5GWK - chains A and F of the 6 polymer chains in the assembly; structure by X-ray diffraction, 3.15 A resolution.

== Chain A ==
Name: DNA topoisomerase 2-alpha
Source organism: Homo sapiens
Notes: EC 5.99.1.3
UniProt: P11388 (TOP2A_HUMAN); residue numbers follow UniProt; this construct covers 429-1188
Sequence (806 residues; numbered 403 to 1208; the number before each row is that of its first residue):
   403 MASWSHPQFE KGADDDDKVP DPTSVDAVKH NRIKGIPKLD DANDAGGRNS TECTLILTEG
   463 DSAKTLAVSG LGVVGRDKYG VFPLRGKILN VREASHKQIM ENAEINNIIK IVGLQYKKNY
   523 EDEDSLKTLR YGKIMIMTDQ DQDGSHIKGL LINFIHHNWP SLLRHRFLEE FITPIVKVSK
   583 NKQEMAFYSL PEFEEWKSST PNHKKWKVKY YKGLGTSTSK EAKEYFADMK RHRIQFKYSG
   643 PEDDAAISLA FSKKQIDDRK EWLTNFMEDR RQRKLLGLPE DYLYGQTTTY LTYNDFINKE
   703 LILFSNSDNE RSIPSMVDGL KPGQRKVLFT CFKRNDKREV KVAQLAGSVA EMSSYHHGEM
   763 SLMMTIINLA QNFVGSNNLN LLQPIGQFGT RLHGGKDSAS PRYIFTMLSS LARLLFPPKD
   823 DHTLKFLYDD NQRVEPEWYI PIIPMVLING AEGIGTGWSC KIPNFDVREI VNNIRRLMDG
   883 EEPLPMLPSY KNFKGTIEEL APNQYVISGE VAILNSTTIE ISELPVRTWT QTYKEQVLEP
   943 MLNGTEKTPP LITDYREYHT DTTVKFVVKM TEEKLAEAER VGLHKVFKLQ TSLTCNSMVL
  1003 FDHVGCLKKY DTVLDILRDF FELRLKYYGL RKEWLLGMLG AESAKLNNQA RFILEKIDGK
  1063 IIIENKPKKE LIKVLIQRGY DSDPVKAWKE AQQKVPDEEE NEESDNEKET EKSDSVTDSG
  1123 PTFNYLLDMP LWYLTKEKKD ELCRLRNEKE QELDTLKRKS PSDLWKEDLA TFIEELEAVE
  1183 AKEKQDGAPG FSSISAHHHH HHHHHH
Unresolved in the structure: 403-435, 947-949, 1096-1120, 1188-1208
Sequence notes: expression tag (403-428, 1189-1208)
Ion coordination: Mg2+: Asp-541, Asp-543
Ligand contacts: Etoposide (EVP; (5S,5aR,8aR,9R)-9-(4-hydroxy-3,5-dimethoxyphenyl)-8-oxo-5,5a,6,8,8a,9-hexahydrofuro[3',4':6,7]naphtho[2,3-d][1,3]dioxol -5-yl 4,6-O-[(1R)-ethylidene]-beta-D-glucopyranoside): Glu-461, Gly-462, Asp-463, Arg-487, Gly-488, Glu-506, Met-762, Met-766
Swiss-Prot annotation at these positions:
  - region: Lys-990 to Ser-999 (Interaction with DNA)
  - motif: Ile-1018 to Lys-1028 (Nuclear export signal)
  - active site: Tyr-805 (O-(5'-phospho-DNA)-tyrosine intermediate)
  - binding site (Mg(2+)): Glu-461, Asp-541, Asp-543
  - site: Lys-489 (Interaction with DNA), Asn-492 (Interaction with DNA), Arg-661 (Interaction with DNA), Lys-662 (Interaction with DNA), Lys-723 (Interaction with DNA), Tyr-757 (Interaction with DNA), Ser-763 (Interaction with DNA), Arg-804 (Transition state stabilizer), Ile-856 (Important for DNA bending), Trp-931 (Interaction with DNA)
  - modified residue: Ser-1106 (Phosphoserine)
  - cross-link (Glycyl lysine isopeptide (Lys-Gly)): Lys-440 (interchain with G-Cter in SUMO2), Lys-466 (interchain with G-Cter in SUMO2), Lys-480 (interchain with G-Cter in SUMO2), Lys-529 (interchain with G-Cter in SUMO2), Lys-584 (interchain with G-Cter in SUMO2), Lys-599 (interchain with G-Cter in SUMO2), Lys-614 (interchain with G-Cter in SUMO2), Lys-622 (interchain with G-Cter in SUMO2), Lys-625 (interchain with G-Cter in SUMO2), Lys-632 (interchain with G-Cter in SUMO2), Lys-639 (interchain with G-Cter in SUMO2), Lys-655 (interchain with G-Cter in SUMO2), Lys-662 (interchain with G-Cter in SUMO2), Lys-676 (interchain with G-Cter in SUMO2), Lys-1075 (interchain with G-Cter in SUMO2), Lys-1114 (interchain with G-Cter in SUMO2)
What the authors report for this chain:
  - binding site for Etoposide: Met-762

== Chain F ==
Molecule: 12-nt DNA strand
Sequence (12 nucleotides; each row starts with the number of its first residue):
     9 TGCAGCTCGG CT

== Chain A / chain F interface ==
Pairs across the interface (39):
  Arg-487(A) with DG13(F), hydrogen bond to the base
  Gly-488(A) with DG13(F), base contact
  Lys-489(A) with DG13(F), base contact; DC14(F), sugar contact
  Ile-490(A) with DC14(F), phosphate contact; DT15(F), sugar contact
  Leu-491(A) with DC14(F), phosphate contact; DT15(F), phosphate contact
  Asn-492(A) with DT15(F), hydrogen bond to the phosphate; DC16(F), hydrogen bond to the phosphate
  Gln-500(A) with DC14(F), hydrogen bond to the phosphate
  Asn-504(A) with DC14(F), sugar contact
  His-548(A) with DT15(F), hydrogen bond to the phosphate; DC16(F), salt bridge to the phosphate
  Phe-653(A) with DC16(F), phosphate contact
  Ile-658(A) with DG17(F), sugar contact; DG18(F), phosphate contact
  Arg-661(A) with DG17(F), salt bridge to the phosphate
  Lys-662(A) with DG18(F), salt bridge to the phosphate
  Ser-802(A) with DG10(F), phosphate contact
  Arg-804(A) with DT9(F), salt bridge to the phosphate
  Tyr-805(A) with DT9(F), covalent bond; DG10(F), phosphate contact
  Ile-856(A) with DC16(F), base contact; DG17(F), base contact
  Gly-857(A) with DC16(F), phosphate contact; DG17(F), sugar contact
  Thr-858(A) with DC16(F), phosphate contact
  Gly-859(A) with DC16(F), phosphate contact; DG17(F), hydrogen bond to the phosphate; DG18(F), phosphate contact
  Trp-860(A) with DG17(F), sugar contact
  Ser-861(A) with DG17(F), sugar contact; DG18(F), hydrogen bond to the sugar
  Ser-994(A) with DT20(F), hydrogen bond to the phosphate
  Thr-996(A) with DC19(F), sugar contact; DT20(F), hydrogen bond to the phosphate
  Asn-998(A) with DC19(F), phosphate contact
  Ser-999(A) with DG18(F), sugar contact
Also at the interface, not in a pair above, chain A (29 interface residues in all): Leu-552, Asp-710, Leu-995

== Summary ==
The interface between chain A and chain F involves 29 residues on one side and 10 on the other, with 1
covalent bond, 9 hydrogen bonds and 4 salt bridges. Polar pairs include Arg-487(A)/DG13(F), Ser-861(A)/DG18(F)
and Asn-492(A)/DT15(F). Bound to chain A: Etoposide. The paper reports a binding site for Etoposide at
Met-762(A).
Chain A is DNA topoisomerase 2-alpha (Homo sapiens) and chain F is a 12-nt DNA strand; the structure, Human
topoisomerase IIalpha in complex with DNA and etoposide, was determined by X-ray diffraction together with
5GWI and 5GWJ from the same study.
